Entry 6KGE (X-ray diffraction, 2.00 A resolution); this record covers chains C and D.

== Chain C ==
Name: Probably cellulosomal scaffolding protein, secreted cellulose-binding and cohesin domain
Organism: Clostridium acetobutylicum ATCC 824
UniProtKB: Q977Y4 (Q977Y4_CLOAB); residues 1-149 here correspond to UniProt positions 611-759 (UniProt number = residue number + 610)
Sequence (150 residues; row label = number of the first residue in the row; numbering starts at 0):
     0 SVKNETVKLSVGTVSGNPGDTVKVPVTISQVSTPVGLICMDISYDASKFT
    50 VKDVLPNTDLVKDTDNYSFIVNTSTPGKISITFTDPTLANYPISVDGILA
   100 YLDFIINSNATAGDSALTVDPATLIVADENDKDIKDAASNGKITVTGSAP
Disordered / not traced: 0-4, 146-149
Differences from the reference sequence: expression tag (0)
Reported in the primary citation:
  - mutagenesis - E128Q, E128Q/D130N, D130N: decreased binding to And cellulose-binding endoglucanase family 9 CelL ortholog dockerin domain (chain D)

== Chain D ==
Name: And cellulose-binding endoglucanase family 9 CelL ortholog dockerin domain
Organism: Clostridium acetobutylicum ATCC 824
UniProtKB: Q97KK2 (Q97KK2_CLOAB); residues 1-61 here correspond to UniProt positions 477-537 (UniProt number = residue number + 476)
Sequence (62 residues; numbered 0 to 61; the number before each row is that of its first residue; numbering starts at 0):
     0 SNTILGDLNDDGVVNGDDIVMMRQYLAGKTVSGIDKNALDINGDGAVNGR
    50 DLMELIKKVSNN
Disordered / not traced: 61
Differences from the reference sequence: expression tag (0); engineered mutation Asp-16 (Arg492 in Q97KK2)
Ion coordination: Ca2+ site 1: Asp-6, Asn-8, Asp-10, Val-12, Asp-17; Ca2+ site 2: Asp-39, Asn-41, Asp-43, Ala-45, Asp-50
Reported in the primary citation:
  - specificity-determining residues: Arg-49, Glu-53
  - mutagenesis - R16D/E53Q (11.4-fold): increased binding to high pH
  - mutagenesis - R16D/M52V (a factor of 3.6): decreased binding to low pH
  - mutagenesis - R16D/M52V, V19M/R49D: unchanged binding to high pH
  - mutagenesis - V19M/R49D (12-fold): increased binding to low pH
  - mutagenesis - R22I/R49D: decreased binding to high pH

== Interface between chain C and chain D ==
Pairs across the interface (31):
  Gly-35(C) / Met-52(D)
  Leu-36(C) / Gly-48(D)
  Leu-36(C) / Arg-49(D)
  Leu-36(C) / Met-52(D)  hydrophobic
  Cys-38(C) / Gly-48(D)
  Cys-38(C) / Arg-49(D)
  Tyr-66(C) / Arg-22(D)
  Ile-69(C) / Arg-22(D)
  Ile-69(C) / Leu-25(D)
  Ile-69(C) / Ala-26(D)
  Ile-69(C) / Leu-51(D)  hydrophobic
  Val-70(C) / Ala-26(D)
  Asn-71(C) / Leu-25(D)  hydrogen bond (side chain-backbone)
  Asn-71(C) / Ala-26(D)
  Asn-71(C) / Gly-27(D)
  Thr-81(C) / Gly-48(D)
  Thr-83(C) / Leu-51(D)
  Pro-85(C) / Ile-55(D)
  Leu-87(C) / Ile-55(D)  hydrophobic
  Leu-87(C) / Ser-59(D)
  Ile-124(C) / Asn-47(D)
  Ile-124(C) / Arg-49(D)
  Ala-126(C) / Arg-49(D)
  Asp-127(C) / Met-52(D)
  Glu-128(C) / Met-52(D)
  Asn-129(C) / Lys-56(D)  hydrogen bond (backbone-side chain)
  Asp-130(C) / Arg-49(D)  salt bridge
  Asp-130(C) / Met-52(D)
  Asp-130(C) / Glu-53(D)
  Asp-130(C) / Lys-56(D)
  Asp-132(C) / Arg-49(D)  salt bridge
Also at the interface, not in a pair above, chain C (20 interface residues in all): Ser-73, Lys-131
Also at the interface, not in a pair above, chain D (14 interface residues in all): Tyr-24

== Overview ==
20 residues of chain C face 14 of chain D across their interface, with 2 hydrogen bonds and 2 salt bridges.
Polar pairs include Asp-130(C)/Arg-49(D), Asp-132(C)/Arg-49(D) and Asn-71(C)/Leu-25(D). From the paper: E128Q,
E128Q/D130N and D130N of chain C reduce binding to And cellulose-binding endoglucanase family 9 CelL ortholog
dockerin domain (chain D); specificity determinants Arg-49(D) and Glu-53(D); 7 substitutions were tested in
all.
Chain C is Probably cellulosomal scaffolding protein, secreted cellulose-binding and cohesin domain and chain
D is And cellulose-binding endoglucanase family 9 CelL ortholog dockerin domain, both from Clostridium
acetobutylicum ATCC 824; the structure, Crystal structure of CaDoc0917(R16D)-CaCohA2 complex at pH 5.5, was
determined by X-ray diffraction, deposited together with 6KGC, 6KGD and 6KGF.
